PDB entry 4J9O | X-ray diffraction, 2.60 A resolution | chains A and T of the 3 polymer chains in the assembly

== Chain A ==
Molecule: DNA polymerase eta
Organism: Homo sapiens
Notes: EC 2.7.7.7; fragment: catalytic core domain
UniProt: Q9Y253 (POLH_HUMAN); numbering as in UniProt (aligned over 1-432)
Chain sequence (435 residues; row label = number of the first residue in the row; numbers below 1 keep their minus sign (Gly-2 is residue -2)):
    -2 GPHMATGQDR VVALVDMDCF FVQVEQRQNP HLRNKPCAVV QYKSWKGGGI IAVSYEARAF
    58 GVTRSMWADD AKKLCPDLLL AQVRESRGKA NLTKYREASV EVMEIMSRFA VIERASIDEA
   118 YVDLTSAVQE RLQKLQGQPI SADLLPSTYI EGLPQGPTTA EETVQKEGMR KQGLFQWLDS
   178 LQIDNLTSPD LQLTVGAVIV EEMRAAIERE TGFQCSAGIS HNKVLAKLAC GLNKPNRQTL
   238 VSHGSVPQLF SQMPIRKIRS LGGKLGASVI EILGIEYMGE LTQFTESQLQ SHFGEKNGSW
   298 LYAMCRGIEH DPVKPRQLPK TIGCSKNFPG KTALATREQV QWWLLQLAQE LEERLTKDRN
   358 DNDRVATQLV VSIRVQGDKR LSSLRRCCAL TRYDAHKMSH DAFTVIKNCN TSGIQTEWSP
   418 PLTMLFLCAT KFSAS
Unresolved in the structure: -2 to 2, 155-159, 179-181, 410-413
Construct notes: expression tag (-2 to 0)
UniProt features mapped onto this chain:
  - binding site (Mg(2+)): Asp13, Met14, Asp115, Glu116
  - binding site (Mn(2+)): Asp13, Met14, Asp115, Glu116
  - binding site (a 2'-deoxyribonucleoside 5'-triphosphate): Arg61
  - natural variant: Val37 (deletion: In XPV), Leu75 (deletion: In XPV), Arg93 (R93P: In XPV), Arg111 (R111H: In XPV), Thr122 (T122P: In XPV), Gly153 (G153D: In a breast cancer sample), Thr191 (T191P: In XPV), Gly263 (G263V: In XPV), Val266 (V266D: In XPV), Gly295 (G295R: In XPV), Arg361 (R361S: In XPV)
  - mutagenesis: Tyr52 (Y52A/F: Reduces DNA polymerase activity; Y52E: Reduces DNA polymerase activity. Increases fidelity of replication and reduces translesion bypass), Arg61 (R61A: Reduces enzymatic activity by two-thirds), Ser62 (S62G: Increased DNA polymerase activity and translesion bypass compared to wild-type), Ala68 (A68S/V: Severe reduction in thymine dimer translesion bypass), Asn324 to Pro326 (Reduces binding to chromatin and to monoubiquitinated PCNA. Abolishes binding to monoubiquitinated PCNA; when associated with 705-E--H-713 Del)
Bound ions: Mg2+ site 1: Asp13, Met14, Asp115 (together with DZ4); Mg2+ site 2: Asp13, Asp115, Glu116 (together with DZ4) (shared with 1 residue of chain P)
Small-molecule neighbours: DZ4 (2'-deoxy-5'-O-[(R)-hydroxy{[(R)-hydroxy(phosphonooxy)phosphoryl]amino}phosphoryl]adenosine): Asp13, Met14, Asp15, Cys16, Phe17, Phe18, Ile48, Ala49, Tyr52, Arg55, Arg61, Ile114, Asp115, Glu116, Lys231

== Chain T ==
Molecule: 12-nt DNA strand
Sequence (12 nucleotides; row label = number of the first residue in the row):
     1 TACTTATGAC GT
Unresolved in the structure: 1

== How chain A and chain T interact ==
Contacting residue pairs - 30 pairs, chain A then chain T:
  Gln38(A) with DT4(T), hydrogen bond to the sugar
  Tyr39(A) with DT4(T), phosphate contact; DT5(T), hydrogen bond to the phosphate
  Trp42(A) with DA2(T), stacking on the base
  Ser62(A) with DC3(T), base contact
  Trp64(A) with DC3(T), phosphate contact
  Lys86(A) with DA6(T), salt bridge to the phosphate
  Arg93(A) with DA6(T), salt bridge to the phosphate; DT7(T), salt bridge to the phosphate
  Lys293(A) with DC10(T), phosphate contact; DG11(T), phosphate contact
  Lys311(A) with DA9(T), salt bridge to the phosphate
  Arg313(A) with DG8(T), phosphate contact
  Pro316(A) with DG8(T), phosphate contact
  Lys317(A) with DG8(T), hydrogen bond to the phosphate; DA9(T), salt bridge to the phosphate
  Thr318(A) with DT7(T), sugar contact; DG8(T), hydrogen bond to the phosphate
  Ile319(A) with DT7(T), phosphate contact
  Gly320(A) with DA6(T), phosphate contact; DT7(T), hydrogen bond to the phosphate
  Cys321(A) with DA6(T), phosphate contact
  Ser322(A) with DT5(T), sugar contact; DA6(T), hydrogen bond to the phosphate
  Lys323(A) with DT5(T), phosphate contact
  Asn324(A) with DT5(T), hydrogen bond to the phosphate
  Pro326(A) with DA2(T), sugar contact
  Lys328(A) with DA2(T), base contact
  Thr329(A) with DA2(T), base contact
  Arg351(A) with DT7(T), salt bridge to the phosphate
Other interface residues (no listed pair), chain A (30 interface residues in all): Ile48, Arg61, Ala87, Leu89, Gly327, Glu347, Leu378

== In short ==
Chain A and chain T form an interface of 30 and 10 residues respectively, with 7 hydrogen bonds, 6 salt
bridges and 1 aromatic stacking contact. Among the polar pairs are Gln38(A)-DT4(T), Tyr39(A)-DT5(T) and
Lys317(A)-DG8(T). Ligands of chain A: compound DZ4.
Here chain A is DNA polymerase eta (Homo sapiens) and chain T is a 12-nt DNA strand. Entry 4J9O (Human DNA
polymerase eta-DNA ternary complex: primer extension after a T:G mispair) was determined by X-ray diffraction
(same publication as 4J9K, 4J9L, 4J9M, 4J9N, 4J9P, 4J9Q, 4J9R and 4J9S).
